Entry 1JI5 (X-ray diffraction, 2.50 A resolution); this record covers chains A and B of the 4 polymer chains in the assembly.

[Chain A (and B)]
Name: Dlp-1
From: Bacillus anthracis
Notes: chain B of this document is another copy of the same molecule, construct and numbering; everything in this record applies to it too
Reference sequence: Q8RPQ2 (Q8RPQ2_BACAN); numbering as in UniProt (aligned over 4-145)
Amino-acid sequence (142 residues; each row starts with the number of its first residue):
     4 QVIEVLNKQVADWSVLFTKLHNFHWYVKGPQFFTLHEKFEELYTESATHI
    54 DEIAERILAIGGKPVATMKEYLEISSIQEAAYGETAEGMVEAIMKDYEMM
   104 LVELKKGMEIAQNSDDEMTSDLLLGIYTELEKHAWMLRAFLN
Ion coordination: Fe ion site 1: His27 (shared with Asp54(B), Glu58(B) of chain B); Fe ion site 2: Asp54, Glu58 (shared with His27(B) of chain B)
UniProt features mapped onto this chain:
  - binding site (Fe cation): His27, Asp54, Glu58

[Interface between chain A and chain B]
Pairs across the interface - 58 pairs, chain A then chain B:
  Phe20(A) with Phe20(B), hydrophobic
  Thr21(A) with Ala69(B); Met71(B); Tyr74(B)
  Asn25(A) with Ala69(B), hydrogen bond (side chain-backbone)
  His27(A) with Asp54(B), salt bridge; Glu58(B), salt bridge
  Trp28(A) with Ile53(B); Asp54(B), hydrogen bond; Ala57(B); Glu58(B); Leu61(B); Val68(B); Tyr74(B)
  Tyr29(A) with Lys66(B), hydrogen bond (side chain-backbone); Pro67(B), hydrogen bond (side chain-backbone)
  His39(A) with Glu58(B), salt bridge
  Tyr46(A) with Asp54(B)
  Ile53(A) with Trp28(B)
  Asp54(A) with His27(B), salt bridge; Trp28(B), hydrogen bond; Tyr46(B)
  Ala57(A) with Trp28(B)
  Glu58(A) with His27(B), salt bridge; Trp28(B); His39(B), salt bridge
  Leu61(A) with Trp28(B)
  Lys66(A) with Tyr29(B)
  Pro67(A) with Tyr29(B), hydrogen bond (backbone-side chain)
  Val68(A) with Trp28(B); Tyr85(B)
  Ala69(A) with Thr21(B); Asn25(B), hydrogen bond (backbone-side chain); Tyr85(B), hydrogen bond (backbone-side chain)
  Thr70(A) with Glu82(B); Ala83(B); Tyr85(B)
  Met71(A) with Thr21(B); Met71(B), hydrophobic; Tyr74(B), hydrophobic; Leu75(B), hydrophobic; Glu82(B), hydrogen bond (backbone-side chain)
  Lys72(A) with Leu75(B); Glu82(B), hydrogen bond (backbone-side chain)
  Glu73(A) with Tyr85(B), hydrogen bond
  Tyr74(A) with Thr21(B); Trp28(B); Met71(B), hydrophobic
  Leu75(A) with Met71(B), hydrophobic; Leu75(B), hydrophobic
  Glu82(A) with Thr70(B); Met71(B), hydrogen bond (side chain-backbone); Lys72(B)
  Ala83(A) with Thr70(B)
  Tyr85(A) with Val68(B); Ala69(B), hydrogen bond (side chain-backbone); Thr70(B); Glu73(B), hydrogen bond
Interface residues without a listed pair, chain A (29 interface residues in all): Ser17, Val18, His24
Interface residues without a listed pair, chain B (30 interface residues in all): Val13, Ser17, Val18, His24

[Summary]
29 residues of chain A and 30 residues of chain B are in contact; the contacts include 14 hydrogen bonds and 6
salt bridges. Polar contacts include His27(A)-Asp54(B), His27(A)-Glu58(B) and His39(A)-Glu58(B). From UniProt:
3 Fe cation-binding residues on chain A.
Chain A and chain B are both Dlp-1 (Bacillus anthracis); the structure, Dlp-1 from bacillus anthracis, was
determined by X-ray diffraction, deposited together with 1JIG.
